Entry 2J4J (X-ray diffraction, 2.10 A resolution); this record covers chains A and B of the 6 polymer chains in the assembly.

== Chain A (and B) ==
Protein: Uridylate kinase
From: Sulfolobus solfataricus
Notes: EC 2.7.4.22; chain B of this document is another copy of the same molecule, construct and numbering; everything in this record applies to it too
UniProt: Q97ZE2 (PYRH_SULSO); residues 1-226 here correspond to UniProt positions 2-227 (UniProt number = residue number + 1)
Amino-acid sequence (226 residues; row label = number of the first residue in the row):
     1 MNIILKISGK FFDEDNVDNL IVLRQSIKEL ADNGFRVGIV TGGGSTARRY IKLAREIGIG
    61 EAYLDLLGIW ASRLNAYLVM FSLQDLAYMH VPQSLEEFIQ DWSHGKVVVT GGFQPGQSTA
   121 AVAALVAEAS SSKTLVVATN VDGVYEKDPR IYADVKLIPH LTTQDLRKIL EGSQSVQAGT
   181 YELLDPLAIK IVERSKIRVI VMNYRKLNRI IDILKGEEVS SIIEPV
Not modelled in the structure: 172-181
Ion coordination: Co2+ site 1: His-104 (shared with 1 residue of chain C; 1 residue of chain E); Co2+ site 2: Glu-182 (together with AMP-PCP, uridine-5'-monophosphate)
Residues lining bound ligands:
  - AMP-PCP (ACP; phosphomethylphosphonic acid adenylate ester): Lys-6, Ser-8, Gly-9, Lys-10, Gly-42, Gly-43, Gly-44, Arg-48, Thr-119, Thr-139, Asn-140, Val-141, Gly-143, Val-144, Tyr-145, Lys-147, Asp-148, Pro-149, Arg-150, Ile-169, Leu-170, Glu-182, Leu-183
  - uridine-5'-monophosphate (U5P): Lys-6, Gly-42, Gly-43, Gly-44, Ala-47, Ile-51, Asp-65, Gly-68, Ile-69, Gly-112, Phe-113, Gln-114, Pro-115, Gly-116, Gln-117, Ser-118, Thr-119, Ala-120, Val-122, Glu-182
UniProt features mapped onto this chain:
  - binding site (ATP): Lys-6 to Lys-10, Gly-44, Arg-48, Thr-139, Asn-140, Tyr-145, Asp-148
  - binding site (UMP): Gly-43, Asp-65, Phe-113 to Thr-119

== How chain A and chain B interact ==
Residue-residue contacts - 58 pairs, chain A then chain B:
  Asp-15(A) / Arg-49(B)
  Asp-15(A) / Leu-53(B)
  Asn-16(A) / Leu-53(B)
  Val-17(A) / Leu-53(B)
  Val-17(A) / Glu-56(B)
  Val-17(A) / Ile-57(B)  hydrophobic
  Leu-20(A) / Leu-53(B)  hydrophobic
  Leu-20(A) / Ile-57(B)  hydrophobic
  Arg-24(A) / Ile-57(B)  hydrogen bond (side chain-backbone)
  Thr-46(A) / Arg-49(B)  hydrogen bond
  Thr-46(A) / Tyr-50(B)
  Thr-46(A) / Leu-74(B)
  Arg-49(A) / Phe-12(B)  hydrogen bond (side chain-backbone)
  Arg-49(A) / Asp-15(B)  salt bridge
  Arg-49(A) / Thr-46(B)
  Tyr-50(A) / Thr-46(B)
  Tyr-50(A) / Leu-74(B)  hydrophobic
  Tyr-50(A) / Asn-75(B)  hydrogen bond
  Tyr-50(A) / Leu-78(B)  hydrophobic
  Leu-53(A) / Asp-15(B)
  Leu-53(A) / Asn-16(B)
  Leu-53(A) / Val-17(B)
  Leu-53(A) / Leu-20(B)  hydrophobic
  Leu-53(A) / Leu-78(B)  hydrophobic
  Ala-54(A) / Leu-78(B)  hydrophobic
  Glu-56(A) / Val-17(B)
  Ile-57(A) / Val-17(B)  hydrophobic
  Ile-57(A) / Leu-20(B)  hydrophobic
  Ile-57(A) / Ile-21(B)  hydrophobic
  Ile-57(A) / Arg-24(B)  hydrogen bond (backbone-side chain)
  Ile-57(A) / Ser-82(B)
  Ile-59(A) / Ser-82(B)
  Tyr-63(A) / Phe-81(B)  hydrophobic
  Tyr-63(A) / Gln-84(B)
  Leu-66(A) / Phe-81(B)  hydrophobic
  Leu-67(A) / Leu-74(B)
  Leu-67(A) / Leu-78(B)
  Leu-67(A) / Phe-81(B)  hydrophobic
  Trp-70(A) / Trp-70(B)  hydrophobic
  Trp-70(A) / Leu-74(B)  hydrophobic
  Trp-70(A) / Tyr-77(B)
  Leu-74(A) / Thr-46(B)
  Leu-74(A) / Tyr-50(B)  hydrophobic
  Leu-74(A) / Leu-67(B)
  Leu-74(A) / Trp-70(B)  hydrophobic
  Asn-75(A) / Tyr-50(B)  hydrogen bond
  Tyr-77(A) / Trp-70(B)
  Leu-78(A) / Tyr-50(B)  hydrophobic
  Leu-78(A) / Leu-53(B)  hydrophobic
  Leu-78(A) / Ala-54(B)  hydrophobic
  Leu-78(A) / Leu-67(B)
  Phe-81(A) / Ile-59(B)
  Phe-81(A) / Tyr-63(B)  hydrophobic
  Phe-81(A) / Leu-66(B)  hydrophobic
  Phe-81(A) / Leu-67(B)  hydrophobic
  Ser-82(A) / Ile-57(B)
  Ser-82(A) / Ile-59(B)
  Gln-84(A) / Tyr-63(B)
Other interface residues (no listed pair), chain A (26 interface residues in all): Ile-21, Ala-71
Other interface residues (no listed pair), chain B (27 interface residues in all): Ala-71

== Summary ==
Chain A and chain B form an interface of 26 and 27 residues respectively, with 6 hydrogen bonds and 1 salt
bridge. Polar pairs include Arg-49(A)/Asp-15(B), Arg-24(A)/Ile-57(B) and Thr-46(A)/Arg-49(B). Ligands of chain
A: uridine-5'-monophosphate and AMP-PCP.
Chain A and chain B are both Uridylate kinase (Sulfolobus solfataricus); the structure, Crystal structure of
uridylate kinase from Sulfolobus solfataricus in complex with UMP and AMPPCP to 2.1 ..., was determined by
X-ray diffraction, deposited together with 2J4K and 2J4L.
